PDB entry 7EYB | electron microscopy, 3.70 A resolution | chains a and B of the 20 polymer chains in the assembly

== Chain a ==
Protein: Internal virion protein gp14
Source organism: Escherichia phage T7
UniProt: P03724 (GP14_BPT7); residues 1-196 here = UniProt positions 1-196
Chain sequence (196 residues; numbered 1 to 196; the number before each row is that of its first residue):
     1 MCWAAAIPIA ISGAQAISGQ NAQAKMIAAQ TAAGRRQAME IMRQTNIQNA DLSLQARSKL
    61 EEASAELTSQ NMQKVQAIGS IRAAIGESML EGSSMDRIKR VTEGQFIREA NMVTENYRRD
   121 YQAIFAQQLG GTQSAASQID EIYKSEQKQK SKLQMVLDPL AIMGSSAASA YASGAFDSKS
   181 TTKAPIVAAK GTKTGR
Not modelled in the structure: 79-196

== Chain B ==
Protein: Internal virion protein gp15
Source organism: Escherichia phage T7
UniProt: P03725 (GP15_BPT7); residue numbers follow UniProt; this construct covers 1-747
Chain sequence (747 residues; numbered 1 to 747; the number before each row is that of its first residue):
     1 MSKIESALQA AQPGLSRLRG GAGGMGYRAA TTQAEQPRSS LLDTIGRFAK AGADMYTAKE
    61 QRARDLADER SNEIIRKLTP EQRREALNNG TLLYQDDPYA MEALRVKTGR NAAYLVDDDV
   121 MQKIKEGVFR TREEMEEYRH SRLQEGAKVY AEQFGIDPED VDYQRGFNGD ITERNISLYG
   181 AHDNFLSQQA QKGAIMNSRV ELNGVLQDPD MLRRPDSADF FEKYIDNGLV TGAIPSDAQA
   241 TQLISQAFSD ASSRAGGADF LMRVGDKKVT LNGATTTYRE LIGEEQWNAL MVTAQRSQFE
   301 TDAKLNEQYR LKINSALNQE DPRTAWEMLQ GIKAELDKVQ PDEQMTPQRE WLISAQEQVQ
   361 NQMNAWTKAQ AKALDDSMKS MNKLDVIDKQ FQKRINGEWV STDFKDMPVN ENTGEFKHSD
   421 MVNYANKKLA EIDSMDIPDG AKDAMKLKYL QADSKDGAFR TAIGTMVTDA GQEWSAAVIN
   481 GKLPERTPAM DALRRIRNAD PQLIAALYPD QAELFLTMDM MDKQGIDPQV ILDADRLTVK
   541 RSKEQRFEDD KAFESALNAS KAPEIARMPA SLRESARKIY DSVKYRSGNE SMAMEQMTKF
   601 LKESTYTFTG DDVDGDTVGV IPKNMMQVNS DPKSWEQGRD ILEEARKGII ASNPWITNKQ
   661 LTMYSQGDSI YLMDTTGQVR VRYDKELLSK VWSENQKKLE EKAREKALAD VNKRAPIVAA
   721 TKAREAAAKR VREKRKQTPK FIYGRKE
Not modelled in the structure: 1-64, 712-747

== How chain a and chain B interact ==
Pairs across the interface (23; chain a residue first):
  Gly34(a) with Met196(B)
  Arg35(a) with Lys192(B)
  Ala38(a) with Lys192(B)
  Met39(a) with Lys192(B), hydrogen bond (backbone-side chain)
  Glu40(a) with Gln188(B); Lys192(B)
  Met42(a) with Gln242(B)
  Leu52(a) with Arg199(B)
  Gln55(a) with Arg199(B); Val200(B)
  Lys59(a) with Val200(B)
  Ala65(a) with Asp208(B)
  Glu66(a) with Asp208(B)
  Ser69(a) with Gly204(B); Met211(B)
  Met72(a) with Glu201(B); Phe220(B)
  Gln73(a) with Phe220(B)
  Gln76(a) with Tyr224(B); Asn227(B), hydrogen bond (backbone-side chain)
  Ala77(a) with Lys223(B)
  Ile78(a) with Asp216(B); Lys223(B), hydrogen bond (backbone-side chain)
Other interface residues (no listed pair), chain a (22 interface residues in all): Leu54, Ala56, Ser58, Glu62, Gln70
Other interface residues (no listed pair), chain B (21 interface residues in all): Gln189, Asn203, Val205, Arg214, Ala238, Gln246

== In short ==
Chain a and chain B form an interface of 22 and 21 residues respectively, with 3 hydrogen bonds. Polar pairs
include Met39(a)-Lys192(B), Gln76(a)-Asn227(B) and Ile78(a)-Lys223(B).
Here chain a is Internal virion protein gp14 and chain B is Internal virion protein gp15, both from
Escherichia phage T7. Entry 7EYB (core proteins) was determined by electron microscopy (same publication as
7EY6, 7EY7, 7EY8 and 7EY9).
